Entry 6YA2 (X-ray diffraction, 2.50 A resolution); this record covers chains A and B.

== Chain A (and B) ==
Molecule: Glycoprotein
From: Tomato spotted wilt virus
Notes: chain B of this document is another copy of the same molecule, construct and numbering; everything in this record applies to it too
Reference sequence: A0A3G1GK10 (A0A3G1GK10_TSWV); residues 99-297 here = UniProt positions 99-297
Chain sequence (199 residues; numbered 99 to 297; the number before each row is that of its first residue):
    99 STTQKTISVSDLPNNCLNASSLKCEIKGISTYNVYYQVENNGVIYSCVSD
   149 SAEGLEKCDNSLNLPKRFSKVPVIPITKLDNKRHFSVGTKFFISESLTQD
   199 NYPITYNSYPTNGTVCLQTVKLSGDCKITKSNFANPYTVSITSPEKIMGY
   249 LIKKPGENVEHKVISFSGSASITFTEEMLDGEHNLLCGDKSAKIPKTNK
Not modelled in the structure: 99-108, 297 (chain B: 99-106, 297)
Disulfides: Cys114-Cys145, Cys122-Cys156, Cys224-Cys285
Covalent attachments: N-acetylglucosamine (NAG) linked to Asn116, Asn210
Sequence notes: engineered mutation Cys214 (Ser in A0A3G1GK10)
From the paper describing this entry:
  - self-association interface (contacts with another copy of this molecule); pairs are residue here / residue on that copy: Cys214-Cys214 (disulfide)

== Chain A / chain B interface ==
Residue-residue contacts - 30 pairs, chain A then chain B:
  Pro173(A) with Thr175(B)
  Thr175(A) with Ile172(B); Pro173(B)
  Leu177(A) with Tyr207(B), hydrophobic; Thr209(B)
  Lys180(A) with Glu193(B), salt bridge
  Phe189(A) with Leu195(B), hydrophobic
  Phe190(A) with Thr175(B)
  Ile191(A) with Gln216(B), hydrogen bond (backbone-side chain)
  Ser192(A) with Cys214(B); Leu215(B); Gln216(B)
  Glu193(A) with Leu215(B), hydrogen bond (backbone-backbone); Thr217(B)
  Ser194(A) with Leu215(B)
  Leu195(A) with Tyr133(B), hydrophobic; Val213(B); Leu215(B), hydrophobic
  Tyr207(A) with Leu177(B), hydrophobic; Asp178(B)
  Thr209(A) with Leu177(B)
  Val213(A) with Leu195(B)
  Cys214(A) with Ser192(B); Cys214(B), disulfide
  Leu215(A) with Ser192(B); Glu193(B), hydrogen bond (backbone-backbone); Leu195(B), hydrophobic
  Gln216(A) with Ser192(B); Gln216(B), hydrogen bond
  Thr217(A) with Glu193(B), hydrogen bond
Interface residues without a listed pair, chain A (19 interface residues in all): Asp178
Interface residues without a listed pair, chain B (23 interface residues in all): Lys125, Lys180, Phe189, Phe190, Ile191, Ser194, Tyr204
Cross-chain cystine bridges: Cys214(A)-Cys214(B)

== Summary ==
19 residues of chain A face 23 of chain B across their interface, with 1 disulfide bond, 5 hydrogen bonds and
1 salt bridge. Polar pairs include Lys180(A)-Glu193(B), Ile191(A)-Gln216(B) and Gln216(A)-Gln216(B).
N-acetylglucosamine is covalently linked to Asn116(A) and Asn210(A). From the paper: a self-association
interface involving Cys214(A).
Both chains are Glycoprotein (Tomato spotted wilt virus). Entry 6YA2 (Crystal structure of TSWV glycoprotein N
ectodomain (Trypsin treated)) was determined by X-ray diffraction together with 6Y9L and 6YA0 from the same
study.
